PDB entry 2NOY | X-ray diffraction, 1.80 A resolution | chains A and B

# Chain A (and B)
Name: Transthyretin
Organism: Homo sapiens
Notes: chain B of this document is another copy of the same molecule, construct and numbering; everything in this record applies to it too
UniProt: P02766 (TTHY_HUMAN); residues 1-127 here correspond to UniProt positions 21-147 (UniProt number = residue number + 20)
Chain sequence (127 residues; numbered 1 to 127; the number before each row is that of its first residue):
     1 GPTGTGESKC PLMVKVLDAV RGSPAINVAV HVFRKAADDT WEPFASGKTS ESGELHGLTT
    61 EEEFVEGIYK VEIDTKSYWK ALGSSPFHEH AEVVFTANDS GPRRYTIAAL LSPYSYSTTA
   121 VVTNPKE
Unresolved in the structure: 1-9, 126-127 (chain B: 1-9, 125-127)
Sequence notes: engineered mutation Ser84 (Ile104 in P02766)

# How chain A and chain B interact
Pairs across the interface (44; chain A residue first):
  Phe87(A) - Phe95(B)  hydrophobic
  Phe87(A) - Tyr105(B)  hydrophobic
  Phe87(A) - Ile107(B)  hydrophobic
  Phe87(A) - Ala120(B)  hydrophobic
  Phe87(A) - Val122(B)  hydrophobic
  His88(A) - Val93(B)
  His88(A) - Val94(B)
  His88(A) - Thr118(B)
  Glu89(A) - Ile68(B)
  Glu89(A) - Val94(B)  hydrogen bond (backbone-backbone)
  Glu89(A) - Thr96(B)  hydrogen bond
  His90(A) - Val94(B)
  Glu92(A) - Glu92(B)
  Glu92(A) - Val94(B)
  Glu92(A) - Tyr116(B)  hydrogen bond (backbone-side chain)
  Val93(A) - His88(B)
  Val94(A) - His88(B)
  Val94(A) - Glu89(B)  hydrogen bond (backbone-backbone)
  Val94(A) - His90(B)
  Val94(A) - Glu92(B)
  Phe95(A) - Phe87(B)  hydrophobic
  Thr96(A) - Glu89(B)  hydrogen bond
  Tyr105(A) - Phe87(B)  hydrophobic
  Ile107(A) - Phe87(B)  hydrophobic
  Tyr114(A) - Thr119(B)  hydrogen bond (backbone-side chain)
  Tyr114(A) - Ala120(B)  hydrogen bond (backbone-backbone)
  Tyr114(A) - Val122(B)  hydrophobic
  Ser115(A) - Ser117(B)
  Ser115(A) - Thr118(B)  hydrogen bond (side chain-backbone)
  Ser115(A) - Thr119(B)  hydrogen bond
  Tyr116(A) - Glu92(B)  hydrogen bond (side chain-backbone)
  Tyr116(A) - Ser117(B)  hydrogen bond (backbone-side chain)
  Tyr116(A) - Thr118(B)  hydrogen bond (backbone-backbone)
  Ser117(A) - Tyr116(B)
  Ser117(A) - Ser117(B)
  Thr118(A) - His88(B)
  Thr118(A) - Ser115(B)  hydrogen bond (backbone-side chain)
  Thr118(A) - Tyr116(B)  hydrogen bond (backbone-backbone)
  Thr119(A) - Tyr114(B)  hydrogen bond (side chain-backbone)
  Thr119(A) - Ser115(B)  hydrogen bond
  Ala120(A) - Phe87(B)  hydrophobic
  Ala120(A) - Tyr114(B)  hydrogen bond (backbone-backbone)
  Val122(A) - Phe87(B)  hydrophobic
  Val122(A) - Tyr114(B)  hydrophobic
Interface residues without a listed pair, chain A (21 interface residues in all): Ile68, Lys76
Interface residues without a listed pair, chain B (21 interface residues in all): Lys76

# Summary
The chain A/chain B interface involves 21 residues from each chain, with 17 hydrogen bonds. Polar pairs
include Glu89(A)-Thr96(B), Glu92(A)-Tyr116(B) and Tyr114(A)-Thr119(B).
Both chains are Transthyretin (Homo sapiens). Entry 2NOY (Crystal structure of transthyretin mutant I84S at PH
7.5) was determined by X-ray diffraction, deposited together with 2G3X, 2G3Z, 2G4E and 2G4G.
